PDB entry 6BJY | X-ray diffraction, 3.46 A resolution | chains R and B of the 6 polymer chains in the assembly

# Chain R
Molecule: 45-nt RNA strand
Source organism: Vesicular stomatitis Indiana virus
Sequence (45 nucleotides; numbered 1 to 45; the number before each row is that of its first residue):
     1 UUUUUUUUUUUUUUUUUUUUUUUUUUUUUUUUUUUUUUUUUUUUU
Ligand contacts: DV4 (4-{[4-(acetylamino)-1-methyl-1H-pyrrole-2-carbonyl]amino}-1-methyl-N-{4-[(1-methyl-1H-pyrrol-3-yl)amino]-4-oxobutyl}-1H-imidazole-2-carboxamide): U23, U25, U26, U27, U30, U31

# Chain B
Protein: Nucleoprotein
Source organism: Vesicular stomatitis Indiana virus (strain San Juan)
Reference sequence: P03521 (NCAP_VSIVA); residues 2-422 here = UniProt positions 2-422
Sequence (421 residues; row label = number of the first residue in the row):
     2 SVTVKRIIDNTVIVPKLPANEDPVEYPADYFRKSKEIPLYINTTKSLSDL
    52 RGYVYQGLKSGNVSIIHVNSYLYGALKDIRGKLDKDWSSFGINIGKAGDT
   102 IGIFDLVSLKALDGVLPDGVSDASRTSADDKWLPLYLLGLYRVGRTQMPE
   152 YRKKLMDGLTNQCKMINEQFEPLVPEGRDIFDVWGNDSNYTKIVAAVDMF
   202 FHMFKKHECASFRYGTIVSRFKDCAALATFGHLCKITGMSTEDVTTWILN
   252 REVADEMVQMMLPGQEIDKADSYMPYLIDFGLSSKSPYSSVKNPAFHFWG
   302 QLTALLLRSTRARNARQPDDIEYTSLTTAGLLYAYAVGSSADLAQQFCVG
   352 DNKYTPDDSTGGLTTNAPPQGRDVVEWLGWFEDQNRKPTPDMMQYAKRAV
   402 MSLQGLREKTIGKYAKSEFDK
Unresolved in the structure: 359-364
Ion coordination: uranyl (VI) ion (5 sites), coordinated by Asp123, Glu253, Glu323, Asp343, Asp358, Asp374, Asp384
UniProt features mapped onto this chain:
  - binding site (RNA): Arg143, Tyr152, Lys206, Arg214, Lys286, Arg317, Arg408
Reported in the primary citation:
  - binding site for DV4: Arg312, Gln318

# Interface between chain R and chain B
Contacting residue pairs (37):
  U18(R) with Asn21(B), base contact; Asp23(B), base contact
  U19(R) with Lys286(B), phosphate contact
  U20(R) with Asp23(B), phosphate contact; Asp224(B), hydrogen bond to the sugar; Ser285(B), sugar contact; Lys286(B), salt bridge to the phosphate
  U21(R) with Asp224(B), hydrogen bond to the sugar; Ile279(B), phosphate contact; Lys286(B), phosphate contact; Ser287(B), hydrogen bond to the phosphate; Ser290(B), phosphate contact; Val292(B), sugar contact
  U22(R) with Arg146(B), sugar contact; Asp224(B), phosphate contact; Cys225(B), phosphate contact; Ala226(B), hydrogen bond to the phosphate; Ser290(B), phosphate contact; Ser291(B), hydrogen bond to the phosphate; Val292(B), hydrogen bond to the phosphate; Arg317(B), sugar contact
  U23(R) with Arg312(B), hydrogen bond to the base; Asn315(B), sugar contact; Arg317(B), salt bridge to the phosphate; Arg408(B), sugar contact
  U24(R) with Met149(B), sugar contact; Glu151(B), sugar contact; Arg408(B), base contact
  U25(R) with Asn315(B), phosphate contact; Arg408(B), salt bridge to the phosphate
  U26(R) with Arg143(B), sugar contact; Glu151(B), phosphate contact; Lys155(B), salt bridge to the phosphate; Val219(B), base contact
  U27(R) with Arg143(B), salt bridge to the phosphate
  U28(R) with Tyr215(B), hydrogen bond to the sugar; Ile218(B), phosphate contact
Interface residues without a listed pair, chain B (27 interface residues in all): Arg214, His298, Ala316

# Overview
11 residues of chain R and 27 residues of chain B are in contact, with 8 hydrogen bonds and 5 salt bridges.
Among the polar pairs are U23(R)-Arg312(B), U20(R)-Asp224(B) and U21(R)-Asp224(B). Chain R binds compound DV4.
UniProt lists 7 RNA-binding residues on chain B. The paper reports a binding site for DV4 at Arg312(B) and
Gln318(B).
Chain R is a 45-nt RNA strand (Vesicular stomatitis Indiana virus) and chain B is Nucleoprotein (Vesicular
stomatitis Indiana virus (strain San Juan)); the structure, VSV Nucleocapsid with Polyamide Bound, was
determined by X-ray diffraction.
